PDB entry 7SMR | electron microscopy, 2.77 A resolution | chains C and D of the 5 polymer chains in the assembly

# Chain C
Name: Acetylcholine receptor subunit beta
Organism: Tetronarce californica
UniProt: P02712 (ACHB_TETCF); residues 1-469 here correspond to UniProt positions 25-493 (UniProt number = residue number + 24)
Amino-acid sequence (469 residues; row label = number of the first residue in the row):
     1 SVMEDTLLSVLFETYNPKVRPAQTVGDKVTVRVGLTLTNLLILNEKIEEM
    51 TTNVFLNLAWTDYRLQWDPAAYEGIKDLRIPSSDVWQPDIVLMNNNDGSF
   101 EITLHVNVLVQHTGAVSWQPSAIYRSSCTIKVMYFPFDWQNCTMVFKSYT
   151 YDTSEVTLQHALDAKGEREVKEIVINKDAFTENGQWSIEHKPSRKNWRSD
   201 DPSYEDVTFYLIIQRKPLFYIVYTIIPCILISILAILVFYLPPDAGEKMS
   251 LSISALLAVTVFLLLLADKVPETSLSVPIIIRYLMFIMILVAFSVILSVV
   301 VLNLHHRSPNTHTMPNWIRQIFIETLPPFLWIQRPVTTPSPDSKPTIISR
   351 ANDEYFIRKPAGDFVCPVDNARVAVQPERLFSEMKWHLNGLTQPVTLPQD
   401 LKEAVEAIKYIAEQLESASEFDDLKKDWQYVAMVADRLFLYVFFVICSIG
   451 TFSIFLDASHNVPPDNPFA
Not modelled in the structure: 335-397
Disulfides: Cys128-Cys142
Covalent attachments: glycan linked to Asn141
UniProt features mapped onto this chain:
  - modified residue: Tyr355 (Phosphotyrosine)
  - glycosylation: Asn141 (N-linked (GlcNAc...) asparagine)

# Chain D
Name: Acetylcholine receptor subunit alpha
Organism: Tetronarce californica
UniProt: P02710 (ACHA_TETCF); residues 1-437 here correspond to UniProt positions 25-461 (UniProt number = residue number + 24)
Amino-acid sequence (437 residues; numbered 1 to 437; the number before each row is that of its first residue):
     1 SEHETRLVANLLENYNKVIRPVEHHTHFVDITVGLQLIQLISVDEVNQIV
    51 ETNVRLRQQWIDVRLRWNPADYGGIKKIRLPSDDVWLPDLVLYNNADGDF
   101 AIVHMTKLLLDYTGKIMWTPPAIFKSYCEIIVTHFPFDQQNCTMKLGIWT
   151 YDGTKVSISPESDRPDLSTFMESGEWVMKDYRGWKHWVYYTCCPDTPYLD
   201 ITYHFIMQRIPLYFVVNVIIPCLLFSFLTGLVFYLPTDSGEKMTLSISVL
   251 LSLTVFLLVIVELIPSTSSAVPLIGKYMLFTMIFVISSIIITVVVINTHH
   301 RSPSTHTMPQWVRKIFIDTIPNVMFFSTMKRASKEKQENKIFADDIDISD
   351 ISGKQVTGEVIFQTPLIKNPDVKSAIEGVKYIAEHMKSDEESSNAAEEWK
   401 YVAMVIDHILLCVFMLICIIGTVSVFAGRLIELSQEG
Not modelled in the structure: 332-369, 434-437
Disulfides: Cys128-Cys142, Cys192-Cys193
Covalent attachments: glycan linked to Asn141
Residues lining bound ligands: carbamyl-choline (CCE; 2-[(aminocarbonyl)oxy]-N,N,N-trimethylethanaminium): Tyr93, Trp149, Thr150, Tyr190, Cys192, Cys193, Tyr198
UniProt features mapped onto this chain:
  - glycosylation: Asn141 (N-linked (GlcNAc...) asparagine)
Reported in the primary citation:
  - binding site for carbamyl-choline: Trp149
  - mutagenesis - F233A (3-fold), F233A/F414A (7-fold): increased signaling in response to agonist
  - mutagenesis - F284A: unchanged signaling in response to agonist

# Interface between chain C and chain D
Residue-residue contacts - 110 pairs, chain C then chain D:
  Asn16(C) - Thr5(D)
  Asn16(C) - Val8(D)
  Lys18(C) - Arg79(D)
  Lys18(C) - Pro81(D)
  Lys18(C) - Asp84(D)  salt bridge
  Lys18(C) - Lys107(D)
  Val19(C) - Glu4(D)
  Val19(C) - Thr5(D)
  Arg20(C) - Ser1(D)
  Ala22(C) - Ser1(D)  hydrogen bond (backbone-side chain)
  Val25(C) - Gly73(D)
  Val25(C) - Ile75(D)  hydrophobic
  Tyr63(C) - Ser1(D)  hydrogen bond (side chain-backbone)
  Tyr63(C) - Glu2(D)
  Met93(C) - Arg55(D)
  Asn96(C) - Gln39(D)  hydrogen bond
  Asn96(C) - Ile41(D)
  Gly98(C) - His104(D)  hydrogen bond (backbone-side chain)
  Gly98(C) - Ile123(D)
  Phe100(C) - Arg55(D)
  Phe100(C) - Pro121(D)  hydrophobic
  Ser127(C) - Met171(D)
  Tyr149(C) - Arg55(D)
  Tyr149(C) - Thr106(D)
  Tyr149(C) - Thr119(D)  hydrogen bond (side chain-backbone)
  Tyr149(C) - Pro120(D)
  Tyr149(C) - Pro121(D)
  Thr150(C) - Arg79(D)  hydrogen bond (backbone-side chain)
  Thr150(C) - Lys107(D)
  Tyr151(C) - Arg79(D)
  Tyr151(C) - Lys107(D)  hydrogen bond
  Asp152(C) - Arg79(D)  salt bridge
  Glu155(C) - Arg79(D)  salt bridge
  Arg198(C) - Thr169(D)
  Gly246(C) - Glu241(D)
  Glu247(C) - Glu241(D)
  Lys248(C) - Glu241(D)
  Met249(C) - Leu235(D)  hydrophobic
  Met249(C) - Glu241(D)  hydrogen bond (backbone-side chain)
  Ser250(C) - Glu241(D)
  Ile253(C) - Leu245(D)  hydrophobic
  Ile253(C) - Ser248(D)
  Leu256(C) - Phe225(D)  hydrophobic
  Leu256(C) - Leu228(D)  hydrophobic
  Leu257(C) - Phe225(D)  hydrophobic
  Leu257(C) - Ser252(D)
  Thr260(C) - Phe225(D)
  Thr260(C) - Phe256(D)
  Leu264(C) - Val255(D)  hydrophobic
  Leu264(C) - Phe256(D)  hydrophobic
  Ala267(C) - Tyr213(D)
  Ala267(C) - Asn217(D)
  Pro271(C) - Tyr213(D)
  Glu272(C) - Glu175(D)
  Glu272(C) - Tyr213(D)
  Thr273(C) - Gly174(D)
  Thr273(C) - Tyr213(D)
  Ser274(C) - Gly174(D)  hydrogen bond (backbone-backbone)
  Ser274(C) - Ile210(D)  hydrogen bond (side chain-backbone)
  Ser274(C) - Leu212(D)
  Ser274(C) - Tyr213(D)  hydrogen bond (side chain-backbone)
  Leu275(C) - Gly174(D)
  Val277(C) - Leu212(D)  hydrophobic
  Ile281(C) - Val216(D)  hydrophobic
  Ile281(C) - Asn217(D)
  Met285(C) - Val216(D)
  Met285(C) - Ile220(D)  hydrophobic
  Met288(C) - Leu224(D)  hydrophobic
  Ala292(C) - Leu224(D)  hydrophobic
  Val295(C) - Leu228(D)  hydrophobic
  Ile296(C) - Leu228(D)  hydrophobic
  Ile296(C) - Leu231(D)  hydrophobic
  Val299(C) - Leu231(D)  hydrophobic
  Val299(C) - Tyr234(D)  hydrophobic
  Val299(C) - Leu235(D)  hydrophobic
  Leu302(C) - Leu235(D)  hydrophobic
  Leu302(C) - Pro236(D)
  Leu302(C) - Glu241(D)
  Asn303(C) - Tyr234(D)  hydrogen bond (side chain-backbone)
  Asn303(C) - Pro236(D)
  His306(C) - Pro236(D)
  His306(C) - Asp238(D)
  His306(C) - Ser239(D)
  Arg307(C) - Tyr234(D)  hydrogen bond
  Arg307(C) - Thr328(D)
  Pro309(C) - Lys330(D)
  Asn310(C) - Lys330(D)  hydrogen bond (backbone-side chain)
  Asn310(C) - Glu397(D)
  Asn310(C) - Tyr401(D)
  Thr311(C) - Met329(D)
  Thr311(C) - Lys330(D)  hydrogen bond (backbone-backbone)
  Thr311(C) - Glu397(D)
  Thr311(C) - Met404(D)
  His312(C) - Thr328(D)
  Thr313(C) - Thr328(D)  hydrogen bond (backbone-side chain)
  Pro315(C) - Thr328(D)
  Asp400(C) - Ile376(D)
  Glu403(C) - Ile376(D)
  Glu403(C) - Lys380(D)
  Ala407(C) - Val379(D)  hydrophobic
  Ala407(C) - Ala383(D)  hydrophobic
  Ile408(C) - Val379(D)  hydrophobic
  Tyr410(C) - Ala383(D)
  Tyr410(C) - Met386(D)
  Tyr410(C) - Lys387(D)
  Tyr410(C) - Glu390(D)  hydrogen bond
  Ile411(C) - Ile382(D)  hydrophobic
  Ile411(C) - Met386(D)  hydrophobic
  Gln414(C) - Met386(D)
  Gln414(C) - Glu390(D)  hydrogen bond
Also at the interface, not in a pair above, chain C (73 interface residues in all): Thr14, Pro21, Lys46, Arg64, Trp86, Asn95, Asp97, Leu263, Val270, Ser276, Val300, Ser308, Leu401, Ala404
Also at the interface, not in a pair above, chain D (68 interface residues in all): His3, Tyr72, Gly74, Pro221, Phe227, Thr244, Val259, Lys373, His408

# Summary
73 residues of chain C face 68 of chain D across their interface, with 18 hydrogen bonds and 3 salt bridges.
Polar contacts include Lys18(C)-Asp84(D), Asp152(C)-Arg79(D) and Glu155(C)-Arg79(D). Ligands of chain D:
carbamyl-choline. The paper reports a binding site for carbamyl-choline at Trp149(D); F233A and F233A/F414A of
chain D increase signaling in response to agonist.
Here chain C is Acetylcholine receptor subunit beta and chain D is Acetylcholine receptor subunit alpha, both
from Tetronarce californica. Entry 7SMR (Cryo-EM structure of Torpedo acetylcholine receptor in complex with
carbachol, desensitized state) was determined by electron microscopy (same publication as 7SMM, 7SMQ, 7SMS and
7SMT).
